8I97 - chains A and B of the 5 polymer chains in the assembly; structure by electron microscopy, 3.19 A resolution.

# Chain A
Name: Guanine nucleotide-binding protein G(o) subunit alpha
Source organism: Homo sapiens
Reference sequence: P09471 (GNAO_HUMAN); residue numbers follow UniProt; this construct covers 4-55, 182-354
Chain sequence (250 residues; each row starts with the number of its first residue; note: 116 numbers in that range are skipped by the numbering (no residue carries them; nothing is unmodelled there); numbers below 1 keep their minus sign (Met-11 is residue -11)):
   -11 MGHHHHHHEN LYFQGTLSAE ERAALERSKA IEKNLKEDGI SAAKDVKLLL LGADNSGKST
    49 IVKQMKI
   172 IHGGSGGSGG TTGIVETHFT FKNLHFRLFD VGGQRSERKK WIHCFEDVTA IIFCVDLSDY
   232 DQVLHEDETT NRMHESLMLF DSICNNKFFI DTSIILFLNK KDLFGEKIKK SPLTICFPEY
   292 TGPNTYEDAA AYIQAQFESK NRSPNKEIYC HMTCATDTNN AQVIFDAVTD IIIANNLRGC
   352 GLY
Unresolved in the structure: -11 to 5, 172-182, 231-242
Construct notes: initiating methionine (-11); expression tag (-10 to 3); engineered mutation Asp42 (Gly in P09471), Asn43 (Glu in P09471), Asp227 (Ala in P09471), Asp230 (Gly in P09471), Ala332 (Ile in P09471), Ile335 (Val in P09471); linker (174-181)
Curated features (UniProtKB/Swiss-Prot):
  - region: Lys35 to Ala41, Ser44 to Thr48 (G1 motif), Phe197 to Arg206 (G3 motif), Ile266 to Asp273 (G4 motif), Thr324 to Thr329 (G5 motif)
  - binding site (GTP): Lys46, Ser47, Thr48, Asn270, Asp273, Cys325
  - binding site (Mg(2+)): Ser47, Thr182
  - natural variant: Gly40 (G40R: In DEE17 and NEDIM; G40W: Found in a patient with intractable early-onset epilepsy), Ser47 (S47G: In NEDIM), Gln52 (Q52P: Found in a patient with intractable early-onset epilepsy; Q52R: In DEE17), Ile172 (I172T: In NEDIM), Thr191 to Phe197 (deletion: In DEE17), Gly203 (G203R: In DEE17), Arg209 (R209C: In DEE17 and NEDIM; R209G: In NEDIM; R209H: In NEDIM; R209L: In NEDIM), Glu246 (E246G: In NEDIM; E246K: In NEDIM), Ile279 (I279N: In DEE17)
  - modified residue: Gln205 (5-glutamyl histamine), Cys351 (ADP-ribosylcysteine)
  - lipidation: Cys351 (S-palmitoyl cysteine)
  - mutagenesis: Cys351 (C351A: Strong loss of binding to ADGRG3)

# Chain B
Name: Guanine nucleotide-binding protein G(I)/G(S)/G(T) subunit beta-1
Source organism: Homo sapiens
Reference sequence: P62873 (GBB1_HUMAN); numbering as in UniProt (aligned over 2-340)
Chain sequence (350 residues; row label = number of the first residue in the row; numbers below 1 keep their minus sign (Met-9 is residue -9)):
    -9 MHHHHHHGSS GSELDQLRQE AEQLKNQIRD ARKACADATL SQITNNIDPV GRIQMRTRRT
    51 LRGHLAKIYA MHWGTDSRLL VSASQDGKLI IWDSYTTNKV HAIPLRSSWV MTCAYAPSGN
   111 YVACGGLDNI CSIYNLKTRE GNVRVSRELA GHTGYLSCCR FLDDNQIVTS SGDTTCALWD
   171 IETGQQTTTF TGHTGDVMSL SLAPDTRLFV SGACDASAKL WDVREGMCRQ TFTGHESDIN
   231 AICFFPNGNA FATGSDDATC RLFDLRADQE LMTYSHDNII CGITSVSFSK SGRLLLAGYD
   291 DFNCNVWDAL KADRAGVLAG HDNRVSCLGV TDDGMAVATG SWDSFLKIWN
Unresolved in the structure: -9 to 2
Construct notes: initiating methionine (-9); expression tag (-8 to 1)
Curated features (UniProtKB/Swiss-Prot):
  - modified residue: Ser2 (N-acetylserine), His266 (Phosphohistidine)
  - natural variant: Leu30 (L30F: In MRD42; uncertain significance), Arg52 (R52G: In MRD42), Gly64 (G64V: In MRD42), Asp76 (D76E: In MRD42; D76G: In MRD42), Gly77 (G77S: In MRD42), Lys78 (K78R: In MRD42), Ile80 (I80N: In MRD42; I80T: In MRD42), His91 (H91R: In MRD42; uncertain significance), Ala92 (A92T: In MRD42), Pro94 (P94S: In MRD42), Leu95 (L95P: In MRD42), Arg96 (R96L: In MRD42), 5 further natural variant entries in UniProt

# How chain A and chain B interact
Contacting residue pairs - 44 pairs, chain A then chain B:
  Leu13(A) - Asn88(B)
  Arg15(A) - Val90(B)  hydrogen bond (side chain-backbone)
  Arg15(A) - His91(B)
  Ser16(A) - Asn88(B)
  Ser16(A) - Lys89(B)  hydrogen bond (side chain-backbone)
  Ile19(A) - Lys89(B)
  Ile19(A) - His91(B)
  Glu20(A) - Lys89(B)
  Leu23(A) - Gly53(B)
  Leu23(A) - Leu55(B)
  Leu23(A) - Lys78(B)
  Asp26(A) - Lys78(B)  salt bridge
  Gly27(A) - Leu55(B)
  Thr183(A) - Asn119(B)
  Gly184(A) - Asn119(B)
  Ile185(A) - Trp99(B)
  Ile185(A) - Leu117(B)
  Arg198(A) - Ser98(B)
  Phe200(A) - Trp99(B)  hydrophobic
  Gln205(A) - Leu117(B)  hydrogen bond (side chain-backbone)
  Gln205(A) - Asn119(B)
  Gln205(A) - Tyr145(B)  hydrogen bond (side chain-backbone)
  Ser207(A) - Tyr145(B)
  Ser207(A) - Gly162(B)
  Ser207(A) - Asp186(B)
  Glu208(A) - Asp186(B)
  Lys211(A) - Met101(B)
  Lys211(A) - Tyr145(B)
  Lys211(A) - Asp186(B)
  Lys211(A) - Cys204(B)
  Lys211(A) - Asp228(B)
  Lys211(A) - Asn230(B)  hydrogen bond
  Trp212(A) - Leu117(B)  hydrophobic
  Trp212(A) - Tyr145(B)
  His214(A) - Lys57(B)  hydrogen bond (backbone-side chain)
  His214(A) - Tyr59(B)  hydrogen bond
  His214(A) - Trp332(B)
  Cys215(A) - Tyr59(B)  hydrogen bond (backbone-side chain)
  Cys215(A) - Trp99(B)
  Cys215(A) - Leu117(B)  hydrophobic
  Phe216(A) - Trp99(B)  hydrophobic
  Phe216(A) - Leu117(B)  hydrophobic
  Glu217(A) - Lys57(B)  salt bridge
  Glu217(A) - Trp332(B)
Other interface residues (no listed pair), chain A (23 interface residues in all): Phe259
Other interface residues (no listed pair), chain B (25 interface residues in all): Gln75, Ala92, Asp118, Gly144

# Overview
23 residues of chain A and 25 residues of chain B are in contact, with 8 hydrogen bonds and 2 salt bridges.
Polar contacts include Asp26(A)-Lys78(B), Glu217(A)-Lys57(B) and Arg15(A)-Val90(B).
Chain A is Guanine nucleotide-binding protein G(o) subunit alpha and chain B is Guanine nucleotide-binding
protein G(I)/G(S)/G(T) subunit beta-1, both from Homo sapiens; the structure, Structure of Apo-C3aR-Go complex
(Glacios), was determined by electron microscopy together with 8HPT, 8HQC, 8I95, 8I9A, 8I9L, 8I9S and 3
further entries from the same study.
